Entry 3MIU (X-ray diffraction, 2.63 A resolution); this record covers chains A and B.

# Chain A (and B)
Name: Lectin
Source organism: Musa acuminata
Notes: chain B of this document is another copy of the same molecule, construct and numbering; everything in this record applies to it too
UniProt: Q8L5H4 (Q8L5H4_MUSAC); numbering as in UniProt (aligned over 1-141)
Chain sequence (141 residues; numbered 1 to 141; the number before each row is that of its first residue):
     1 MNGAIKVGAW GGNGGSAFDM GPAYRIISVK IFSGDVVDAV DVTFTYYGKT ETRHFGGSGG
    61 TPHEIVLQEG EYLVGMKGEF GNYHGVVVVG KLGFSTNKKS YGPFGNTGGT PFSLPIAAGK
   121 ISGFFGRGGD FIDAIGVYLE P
Disordered / not traced: 1-3 (chain B: 1)
Residues lining bound ligands:
  - hexane-1,6-diol (HEZ), molecule 1: Met20, Phe44, Tyr46, Lys49, Glu51, Arg53
  - hexane-1,6-diol (HEZ), molecule 2: Gly75, Met76, Lys77, Gly93, Phe94, Ser95, Ser100, Tyr101, Gly102, Pro103, Ser113, Leu114, Pro115
  - alpha-D-mannopyranose (MAN), molecule 1: Ser33, Gly34, His63, Pro103, Phe104, Gly105, Asn106
  - alpha-D-mannopyranose (MAN), molecule 2: Gly34, Asp35, Val36, Asp38, Gly59, Gly60, Tyr83, Phe131

# How chain A and chain B interact
Residue-residue contacts (35; chain A residue first):
  Ala4(A) - Ala118(B)
  Ile5(A) - Ala118(B)
  Ile5(A) - Leu139(B)  hydrophobic
  Ile5(A) - Pro141(B)  hydrophobic
  Lys6(A) - Ile116(B)
  Lys6(A) - Ala117(B)  hydrogen bond (backbone-backbone)
  Lys6(A) - Ala118(B)  hydrogen bond (backbone-backbone)
  Val7(A) - Leu114(B)  hydrophobic
  Val7(A) - Pro115(B)
  Val7(A) - Ile116(B)  hydrophobic
  Val7(A) - Leu139(B)  hydrophobic
  Gly8(A) - Pro115(B)  hydrogen bond (backbone-backbone)
  Gly8(A) - Ala117(B)
  Trp10(A) - Ser113(B)  hydrogen bond (side chain-backbone)
  Trp10(A) - Pro115(B)
  Pro111(A) - Pro111(B)
  Ser113(A) - Trp10(B)  hydrogen bond (backbone-side chain)
  Leu114(A) - Val7(B)  hydrophobic
  Leu114(A) - Leu114(B)  hydrophobic
  Pro115(A) - Val7(B)
  Pro115(A) - Gly8(B)  hydrogen bond (backbone-backbone)
  Pro115(A) - Trp10(B)
  Ile116(A) - Lys6(B)
  Ala117(A) - Lys6(B)  hydrogen bond (backbone-backbone)
  Ala117(A) - Gly8(B)
  Ala117(A) - Phe125(B)  hydrophobic
  Ala118(A) - Ala4(B)
  Ala118(A) - Ile5(B)
  Ala118(A) - Lys6(B)  hydrogen bond (backbone-backbone)
  Leu139(A) - Ile5(B)
  Leu139(A) - Val7(B)  hydrophobic
  Leu139(A) - Leu139(B)  hydrophobic
  Glu140(A) - Ile5(B)
  Pro141(A) - Gly3(B)
  Pro141(A) - Ile5(B)
Also at the interface, not in a pair above, chain A (21 interface residues in all): Ala9, Thr110, Phe112, Gly119, Phe125
Also at the interface, not in a pair above, chain B (22 interface residues in all): Ala9, Thr110, Phe112, Gly119, Glu140

# Summary
The interface between chain A and chain B involves 21 residues on one side and 22 on the other, with 8
hydrogen bonds. Polar pairs include Trp10(A)-Ser113(B), Lys6(A)-Ala117(B) and Lys6(A)-Ala118(B). Chain A binds
alpha-D-mannopyranose and hexane-1,6-diol.
Both chains are Lectin (Musa acuminata). Entry 3MIU (Structure of Banana Lectin-pentamannose complex) was
determined by X-ray diffraction (same publication as 3MIT and 3MIV).
